7XVL - chains W and d of the 21 polymer chains in the assembly; structure by X-ray diffraction, 3.51 A resolution.

Chain W:
Name: Histone H2A type 1-B/E
Source organism: Homo sapiens
Reference sequence: P04908 (H2A1B_HUMAN); residues 0-129 here correspond to UniProt positions 1-130 (UniProt number = residue number + 1)
Sequence (132 residues; row label = number of the first residue in the row; numbers below 1 keep their minus sign (Gly-2 is residue -2)):
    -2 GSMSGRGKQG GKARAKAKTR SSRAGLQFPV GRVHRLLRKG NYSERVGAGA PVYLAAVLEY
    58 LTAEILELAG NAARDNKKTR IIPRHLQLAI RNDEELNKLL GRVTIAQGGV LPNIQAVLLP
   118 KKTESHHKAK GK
Disordered / not traced: -2 to 10, 119-129
Differences from the reference sequence: expression tag (-2 to -1)
UniProt features mapped onto this chain:
  - modified residue: Ser1 (N-acetylserine), Arg3 (Citrulline), Lys5 (N6-(2-hydroxyisobutyryl)lysine), Lys9 (N6-(2-hydroxyisobutyryl)lysine), Lys13 (N6-(beta-hydroxybutyryl)lysine), Lys36 (N6-(2-hydroxyisobutyryl)lysine), Lys74 (N6-(2-hydroxyisobutyryl)lysine), Lys75 (N6-(2-hydroxyisobutyryl)lysine), Lys95 (N6-(2-hydroxyisobutyryl)lysine), Gln104 (N5-methylglutamine), Lys118 (N6-(2-hydroxyisobutyryl)lysine), Lys119 (N6-crotonyllysine), Thr120 (Phosphothreonine), Lys125 (N6-crotonyllysine)
  - cross-link (Glycyl lysine isopeptide (Lys-Gly)): Lys13 (interchain with G-Cter in ubiquitin), Lys15 (interchain with G-Cter in ubiquitin), Lys119 (interchain with G-Cter in ubiquitin)

Chain d:
Molecule: 169-nt DNA strand
Source organism: synthetic construct
Sequence (169 nucleotides; numbered -82 to 86; the number before each row is that of its first residue; numbers below 1 keep their minus sign (DC-82 is residue -82)):
   -82 CGTTTTTTTT TTGCATGTGC CGGTCTCACA CGTGCCTGGA GACTAGTAAG CGCTTCTAGT
   -22 GGCGGTTAAA ACGCGGTAGA CAGCGCGTAC GTGCGTTTAA GCGGTGCTAG AGCTGTCTAC
    38 GACCAATTGA GCGGCCTCGG CACCGGGATG CTGTTTTTTT TTTGGGTAC

How chain W and chain d interact:
Pairs across the interface (20; chain W residue first):
  Arg11(W) - DA43(d)  hydrogen bond to the base
  Arg11(W) - DT44(d)  hydrogen bond to the sugar
  Arg11(W) - DT45(d)  phosphate contact
  Lys13(W) - DG46(d)  salt bridge to the phosphate
  Pro26(W) - DG48(d)  phosphate contact
  Arg29(W) - DG48(d)  hydrogen bond to the phosphate
  Arg29(W) - DC49(d)  salt bridge to the phosphate
  His31(W) - DA39(d)  phosphate contact
  Arg35(W) - DA39(d)  phosphate contact
  Arg42(W) - DG38(d)  hydrogen bond to the sugar
  Arg42(W) - DA39(d)  phosphate contact
  Val43(W) - DG38(d)  sugar contact
  Val43(W) - DA39(d)  hydrogen bond to the phosphate
  Gly44(W) - DG38(d)  phosphate contact
  Ala45(W) - DG38(d)  hydrogen bond to the phosphate
  Lys75(W) - DC58(d)  phosphate contact
  Thr76(W) - DG57(d)  sugar contact
  Thr76(W) - DC58(d)  hydrogen bond to the phosphate
  Arg77(W) - DG57(d)  hydrogen bond to the sugar
  Arg77(W) - DC58(d)  hydrogen bond to the phosphate
Interface residues without a listed pair, chain W (16 interface residues in all): Ala14, Thr16, Glu41
Interface residues without a listed pair, chain d (12 interface residues in all): DA47, DA59

Summary:
Chain W and chain d form an interface of 16 and 12 residues respectively; the contacts include 9 hydrogen
bonds and 2 salt bridges. Among the polar pairs are Arg11(W)-DA43(d), Arg11(W)-DT44(d) and Arg42(W)-DG38(d).
Chain W is Histone H2A type 1-B/E (Homo sapiens) and chain d is a 169-nt DNA strand (synthetic construct); the
structure, Crystal Structure of Nucleosome-H1.0 Linker Histone Assembly (sticky-169an DNA fragment), was
determined by X-ray diffraction.
